7QZG - chains B and E of the 6 polymer chains in the assembly; structure by X-ray diffraction, 2.10 A resolution.

== Chain B (and E) ==
Name: Dyp-type peroxidase family
Source organism: Streptomyces lividans
Notes: chain E of this document is another copy of the same molecule, construct and numbering; everything in this record applies to it too
UniProt: A0A7U8UU09 (A0A7U8UU09_STRLI); residues 1-316 here correspond to UniProt positions 14-329 (UniProt number = residue number + 13)
Amino-acid sequence (316 residues; each row starts with the number of its first residue):
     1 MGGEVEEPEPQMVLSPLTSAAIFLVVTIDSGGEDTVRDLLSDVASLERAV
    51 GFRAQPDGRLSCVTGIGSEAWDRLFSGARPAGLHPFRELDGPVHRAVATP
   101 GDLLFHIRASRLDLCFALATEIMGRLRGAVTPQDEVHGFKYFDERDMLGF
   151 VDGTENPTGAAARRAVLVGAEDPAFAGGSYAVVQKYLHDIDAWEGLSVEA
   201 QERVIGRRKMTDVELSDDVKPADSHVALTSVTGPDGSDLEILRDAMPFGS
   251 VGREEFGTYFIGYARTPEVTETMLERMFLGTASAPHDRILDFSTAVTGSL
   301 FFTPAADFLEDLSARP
Not modelled in the structure: 1-6, 313-316 (chain E: 1-7, 313-316)
Differences from the reference sequence: engineered mutation Ala-245 (Asn258 in A0A7U8UU09)
Bound ions: heme Fe near His-225 (its only coordinating residue here)
Small-molecule neighbours: heme (HEM): Asp-146, Leu-148, Phe-150, Val-151, Asp-152, Gly-153, Thr-154, Glu-155, Gln-184, Tyr-186, His-188, Ile-205, Arg-207, His-225, Val-226, Thr-229, Ser-230, Ile-241, Arg-243, Thr-258, Phe-260, Thr-270, Met-273, Leu-274, Met-277, Ile-289, Ser-293
Reported in the primary citation:
  - mutagenesis - N245A: unchanged catalytic activity
  - mutagenesis - N245A: decreased stability in response to Compound I
  - catalytic residues: Arg-243 (proposed by the authors, not directly observed)

== How chain B and chain E interact ==
Pairs across the interface (55):
  Ser-19(B) / Arg-111(E)
  Leu-24(B) / Val-251(E)  hydrophobic
  Arg-53(B) / Phe-142(E)
  Arg-111(B) / Ser-19(E)
  Arg-111(B) / Lys-140(E)  hydrogen bond (side chain-backbone)
  Arg-111(B) / Tyr-141(E)
  Arg-111(B) / Phe-142(E)
  Leu-112(B) / Leu-112(E)  hydrophobic
  Asp-113(B) / Phe-139(E)
  Asp-113(B) / Lys-140(E)
  Asp-113(B) / Tyr-141(E)
  Asp-113(B) / Phe-142(E)  hydrogen bond (side chain-backbone)
  Phe-116(B) / Phe-139(E)  hydrophobic
  Phe-116(B) / Tyr-141(E)
  Phe-116(B) / Met-147(E)  hydrophobic
  Phe-116(B) / Gly-249(E)
  Phe-116(B) / Ser-250(E)
  Phe-116(B) / Val-251(E)  hydrophobic
  Phe-116(B) / Phe-256(E)  hydrophobic
  Ala-119(B) / Val-251(E)  hydrophobic
  Thr-120(B) / Val-251(E)
  Thr-120(B) / Phe-256(E)
  Met-123(B) / Val-251(E)  hydrophobic
  Pro-132(B) / Gly-252(E)
  Glu-135(B) / Ser-250(E)  hydrogen bond
  Glu-135(B) / Val-251(E)  hydrogen bond (side chain-backbone)
  Glu-135(B) / Gly-252(E)  hydrogen bond (side chain-backbone)
  His-137(B) / Gly-249(E)
  Phe-139(B) / Leu-112(E)  hydrophobic
  Phe-139(B) / Asp-113(E)
  Phe-139(B) / Phe-116(E)  hydrophobic
  Lys-140(B) / Arg-111(E)  hydrogen bond (backbone-side chain)
  Lys-140(B) / Asp-113(E)
  Tyr-141(B) / Asp-113(E)
  Tyr-141(B) / Phe-116(E)
  Phe-142(B) / Arg-53(E)
  Phe-142(B) / Arg-111(E)
  Phe-142(B) / Asp-113(E)
  Met-147(B) / Phe-116(E)  hydrophobic
  Gly-249(B) / Phe-116(E)
  Gly-249(B) / His-137(E)
  Ser-250(B) / Phe-116(E)
  Ser-250(B) / Glu-135(E)  hydrogen bond
  Val-251(B) / Leu-24(E)  hydrophobic
  Val-251(B) / Phe-116(E)  hydrophobic
  Val-251(B) / Ala-119(E)  hydrophobic
  Val-251(B) / Thr-120(E)
  Val-251(B) / Met-123(E)  hydrophobic
  Val-251(B) / Arg-127(E)  hydrogen bond (backbone-side chain)
  Val-251(B) / Glu-135(E)  hydrogen bond (backbone-side chain)
  Gly-252(B) / Pro-132(E)
  Gly-252(B) / Glu-135(E)  hydrogen bond (backbone-side chain)
  Glu-254(B) / Arg-127(E)  salt bridge
  Phe-256(B) / Phe-116(E)  hydrophobic
  Phe-256(B) / Thr-120(E)
Interface residues without a listed pair, chain B (27 interface residues in all): Ala-54, Ala-117, Arg-253
Interface residues without a listed pair, chain E (28 interface residues in all): Ala-54, Ala-117, Arg-253, Glu-255

== Overview ==
27 residues of chain B face 28 of chain E across their interface; the contacts include 10 hydrogen bonds and 1
salt bridge. Among the polar pairs are Glu-254(B)/Arg-127(E), Arg-111(B)/Lys-140(E) and Asp-113(B)/Phe-142(E).
Ligands of chain B: heme. The paper reports the catalytic residue Arg-243(B); N245A of chain B reduces
stability in response to Compound I.
Both chains are Dyp-type peroxidase family (Streptomyces lividans). Entry 7QZG (SFX structure of dye-type
peroxidase DtpB N245A variant in the ferric state) was determined by X-ray diffraction, deposited together
with 7QZE, 7QZF, 7QZH and 7ZMJ.
